PDB entry 1YC2 | X-ray diffraction, 2.40 A resolution | chain A

# Chain A
Name: NAD-dependent deacetylase 2
From: Archaeoglobus fulgidus
Notes: EC 3.5.1.-
UniProt: O30124 (NPD2_ARCFU); residues 1-253 here = UniProt positions 1-253
Chain sequence (253 residues; each row starts with the number of its first residue):
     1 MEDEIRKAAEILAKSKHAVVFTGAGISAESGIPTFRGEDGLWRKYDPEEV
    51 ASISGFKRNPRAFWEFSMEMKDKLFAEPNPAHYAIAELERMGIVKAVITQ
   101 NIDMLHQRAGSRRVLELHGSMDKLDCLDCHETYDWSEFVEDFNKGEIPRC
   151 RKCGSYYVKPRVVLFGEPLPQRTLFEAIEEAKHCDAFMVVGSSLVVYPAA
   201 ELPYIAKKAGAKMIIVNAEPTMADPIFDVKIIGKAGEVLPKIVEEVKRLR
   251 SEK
Unresolved in the structure: 253
Swiss-Prot annotation at these positions:
  - active site: His-118 (Proton acceptor)
  - binding site (NAD(+)): Gln-100 to Asp-103, Gly-191 to Ser-193, Asn-217 to Glu-219, Ala-235
  - binding site (Zn(2+)): Cys-126, Cys-129, Cys-150, Cys-153
Bound ions: Zn2+ site 1: His-17, Glu-180, His-183 (shared with 1 residue of chain C); Zn2+ site 2: Cys-126, Cys-129, Cys-150, Cys-153; Zn2+ site 3: His-130 (shared with 3 residues of chain C)
Ligand contacts:
  - NAD (nicotinamide-adenine-dinucleotide): Gly-23, Ala-24, Gly-25, Ala-28, Glu-29, Thr-34, Phe-35, Arg-36, Glu-38, Gln-100, His-118, Gly-191, Ser-192, Ser-193, Leu-194, Val-195, Val-196, Val-216, Asn-217, Ala-218, Glu-219, Gly-233, Lys-234, Ala-235
  - nicotinamide (NCA): Ala-24, Ser-27, Ile-32, Pro-33, Thr-34, Phe-35, Asn-101, Ile-102, Asp-103
What the authors report for this chain:
  - binding site for nicotinamide: Ala-24, Pro-33, Phe-35, Asn-101, Asp-103
  - conformationally variable residues (side-chain flip): Phe-35
  - binding site for NAD: Asn-101, Asp-103

# In short
Ligands of chain A: NAD and nicotinamide. The Zn2+ site 1 is built by His-17, Glu-180 and His-183. UniProt
lists active-site residue His-118, 11 NAD+-binding residues and 4 Zn2+-binding residues. The paper reports a
binding site for nicotinamide at Ala-24, Pro-33 and Phe-35 among others; a binding site for NAD at Asn-101 and
Asp-103.
Chain A is NAD-dependent deacetylase 2 (Archaeoglobus fulgidus); the structure,
Sir2Af2-NAD-ADPribose-nicotinamide, was determined by X-ray diffraction, deposited together with 1YC5.
